PDB entry 7XUE | electron microscopy, 3.17 A resolution | chains I and J of the 8 polymer chains in the assembly

Chain I:
Protein: DNA-directed RNA polymerase subunit beta
From: Escherichia coli (strain K12)
Notes: EC 2.7.7.6
Reference sequence: P0A8V2 (RPOB_ECOLI); residue numbers follow UniProt; this construct covers 1-1342
Amino-acid sequence (1342 residues; each row starts with the number of its first residue):
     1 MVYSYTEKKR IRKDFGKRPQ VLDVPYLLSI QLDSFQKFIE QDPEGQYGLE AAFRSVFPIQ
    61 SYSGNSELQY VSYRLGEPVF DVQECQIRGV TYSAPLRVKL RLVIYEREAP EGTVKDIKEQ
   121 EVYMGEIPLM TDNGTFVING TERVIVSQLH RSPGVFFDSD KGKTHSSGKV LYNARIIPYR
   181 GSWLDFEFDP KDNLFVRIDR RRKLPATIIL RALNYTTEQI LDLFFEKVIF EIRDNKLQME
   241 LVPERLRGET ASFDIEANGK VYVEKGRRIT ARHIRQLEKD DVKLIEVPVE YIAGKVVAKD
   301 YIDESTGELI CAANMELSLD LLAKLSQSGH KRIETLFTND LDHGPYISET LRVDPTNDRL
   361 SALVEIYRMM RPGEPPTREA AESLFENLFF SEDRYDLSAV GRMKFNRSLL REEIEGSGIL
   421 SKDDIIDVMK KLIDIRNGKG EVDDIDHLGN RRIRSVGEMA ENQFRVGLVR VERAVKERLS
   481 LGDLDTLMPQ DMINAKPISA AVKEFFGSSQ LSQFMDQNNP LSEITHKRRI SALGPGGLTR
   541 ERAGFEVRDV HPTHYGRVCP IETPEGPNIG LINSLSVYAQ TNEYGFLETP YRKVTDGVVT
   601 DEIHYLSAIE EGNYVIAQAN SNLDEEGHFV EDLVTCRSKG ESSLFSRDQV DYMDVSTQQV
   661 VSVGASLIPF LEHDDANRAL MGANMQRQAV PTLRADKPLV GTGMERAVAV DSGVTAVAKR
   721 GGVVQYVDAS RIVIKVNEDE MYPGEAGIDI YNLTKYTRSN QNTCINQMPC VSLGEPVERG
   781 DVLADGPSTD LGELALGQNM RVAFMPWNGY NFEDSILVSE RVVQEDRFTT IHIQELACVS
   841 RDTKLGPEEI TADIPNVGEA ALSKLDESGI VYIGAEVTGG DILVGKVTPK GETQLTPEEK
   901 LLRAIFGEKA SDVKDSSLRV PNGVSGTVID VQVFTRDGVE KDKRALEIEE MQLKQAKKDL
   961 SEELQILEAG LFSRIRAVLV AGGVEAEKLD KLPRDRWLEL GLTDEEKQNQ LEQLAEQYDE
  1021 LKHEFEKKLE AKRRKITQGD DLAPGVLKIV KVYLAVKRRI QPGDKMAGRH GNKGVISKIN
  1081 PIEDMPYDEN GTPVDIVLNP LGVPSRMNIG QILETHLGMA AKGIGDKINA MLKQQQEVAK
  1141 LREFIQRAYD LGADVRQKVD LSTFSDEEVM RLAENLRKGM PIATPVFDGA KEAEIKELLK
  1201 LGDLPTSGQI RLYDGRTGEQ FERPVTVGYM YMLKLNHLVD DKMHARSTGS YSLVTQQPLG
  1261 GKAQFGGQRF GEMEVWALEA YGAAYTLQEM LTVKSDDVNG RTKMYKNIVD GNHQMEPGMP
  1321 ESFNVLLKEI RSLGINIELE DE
Unresolved in the structure: 1
Curated features (UniProtKB/Swiss-Prot):
  - modified residue (N6-acetyllysine): Lys1022, Lys1200
  - mutagenesis: Ile561 (I561S: Resistant to antibiotics salinamide A and B), Ile569 (I569S: Resistant to antibiotics salinamide A and B), Ala665 (A665E: Resistant to antibiotics salinamide A and B), Asp675 (D675A/G: Resistant to antibiotics salinamide A and B), Asn677 (N677H/K: Resistant to antibiotics salinamide A and B), Leu680 (L680M: Resistant to antibiotics salinamide A and B), Glu813 (E813K: Disrupts the enzyme's active center)
What the authors report for this chain:
  - conformationally variable residues (domain motion): Glu1006

Chain J:
Protein: DNA-directed RNA polymerase subunit beta'
From: Escherichia coli (strain K12)
Notes: EC 2.7.7.6
Reference sequence: P0A8T7 (RPOC_ECOLI); residue numbers follow UniProt; this construct covers 1-1407
Amino-acid sequence (1430 residues; each row starts with the number of its first residue):
     1 VKDLLKFLKA QTKTEEFDAI KIALASPDMI RSWSFGEVKK PETINYRTFK PERDGLFCAR
    61 IFGPVKDYEC LCGKYKRLKH RGVICEKCGV EVTQTKVRRE RMGHIELASP TAHIWFLKSL
   121 PSRIGLLLDM PLRDIERVLY FESYVVIEGG MTNLERQQIL TEEQYLDALE EFGDEFDAKM
   181 GAEAIQALLK SMDLEQECEQ LREELNETNS ETKRKKLTKR IKLLEAFVQS GNKPEWMILT
   241 VLPVLPPDLR PLVPLDGGRF ATSDLNDLYR RVINRNNRLK RLLDLAAPDI IVRNEKRMLQ
   301 EAVDALLDNG RRGRAITGSN KRPLKSLADM IKGKQGRFRQ NLLGKRVDYS GRSVITVGPY
   361 LRLHQCGLPK KMALELFKPF IYGKLELRGL ATTIKAAKKM VEREEAVVWD ILDEVIREHP
   421 VLLNRAPTLH RLGIQAFEPV LIEGKAIQLH PLVCAAYNAD FDGDQMAVHV PLTLEAQLEA
   481 RALMMSTNNI LSPANGEPII VPSQDVVLGL YYMTRDCVNA KGEGMVLTGP KEAERLYRSG
   541 LASLHARVKV RITEYEKDAN GELVAKTSLK DTTVGRAILW MIVPKGLPYS IVNQALGKKA
   601 ISKMLNTCYR ILGLKPTVIF ADQIMYTGFA YAARSGASVG IDDMVIPEKK HEIISEAEAE
   661 VAEIQEQFQS GLVTAGERYN KVIDIWAAAN DRVSKAMMDN LQTETVINRD GQEEKQVSFN
   721 SIYMMADSGA RGSAAQIRQL AGMRGLMAKP DGSIIETPIT ANFREGLNVL QYFISTHGAR
   781 KGLADTALKT ANSGYLTRRL VDVAQDLVVT EDDCGTHEGI MMTPVIEGGD VKEPLRDRVL
   841 GRVTAEDVLK PGTADILVPR NTLLHEQWCD LLEENSVDAV KVRSVVSCDT DFGVCAHCYG
   901 RDLARGHIIN KGEAIGVIAA QSIGEPGTQL TMRTFHIGGA ASRAAAESSI QVKNKGSIKL
   961 SNVKSVVNSS GKLVITSRNT ELKLIDEFGR TKESYKVPYG AVLAKGDGEQ VAGGETVANW
  1021 DPHTMPVITE VSGFVRFTDM IDGQTITRQT DELTGLSSLV VLDSAERTAG GKDLRPALKI
  1081 VDAQGNDVLI PGTDMPAQYF LPGKAIVQLE DGVQISSGDT LARIPQESGG TKDITGGLPR
  1141 VADLFEARRP KEPAILAEIS GIVSFGKETK GKRRLVITPV DGSDPYEEMI PKWRQLNVFE
  1201 GERVERGDVI SDGPEAPHDI LRLRGVHAVT RYIVNEVQDV YRLQGVKIND KHIEVIVRQM
  1261 LRKATIVNAG SSDFLEGEQV EYSRVKIANR ELEANGKVGA TYSRDLLGIT KASLATESFI
  1321 SAASFQETTR VLTEAAVAGK RDELRGLKEN VIVGRLIPAG TGYAYHQDRM RRRAAGEAPA
  1381 APQVTAEDAS ASLAELLNAG LGGSDNELEL EVLFQGPSSG HHHHHHHHHH
Unresolved in the structure: 1-15, 934-947, 1127-1135, 1374-1430
Differences from the reference sequence: conflict Val1 (Met in P0A8T7); expression tag (1408-1430)
Ion coordination: Zn2+ site 1: Cys70, Cys72, Cys85, Cys88; Mg2+: Asp460, Asp462, Asp464 (shared with 2 residues of chain R); Zn2+ site 2: Cys814, Cys888, Cys895, Cys898
Curated features (UniProtKB/Swiss-Prot):
  - binding site (Zn(2+)): Cys70, Cys72, Cys85, Cys88, Cys814, Cys888, Cys895, Cys898
  - binding site (Mg(2+)): Asp460, Asp462, Asp464
  - modified residue: Lys983 (N6-acetyllysine)
  - mutagenesis: Gln504 (Q504P: Resistant to antibiotics salinamide A and B), Asn690 (N690D: Resistant to antibiotics salinamide A and B), Met697 (M697V: Resistant to antibiotics salinamide A and B), Ala735 (A735T: Resistant to antibiotics salinamide A and B), Arg738 (R738C/H/P/S: Resistant to antibiotics salinamide A and B), Ala748 (A748E: Resistant to antibiotics salinamide A and B), Pro758 (P758S/T: Resistant to antibiotics salinamide A and B), Phe763 (F763C: Resistant to antibiotics salinamide A and B), Ser775 (S775A: Resistant to antibiotics salinamide A and B), Ala779 (A779T/V: Resistant to antibiotics salinamide A and B), Arg780 (R780C: Resistant to antibiotics salinamide A and B), Gly782 (G782A/C: Resistant to antibiotics salinamide A and B), 1 further mutagenesis entry in UniProt
What the authors report for this chain:
  - binding site for nun gene and immunity region (95-nt RNA): Arg77

How chain I and chain J interact:
Residue-residue contacts (332; chain I residue first):
  Phe545(I) - Leu788(J)  hydrophobic
  Phe545(I) - Met932(J)  hydrophobic
  Phe545(I) - Arg933(J)
  Arg548(I) - Arg780(J)
  Arg548(I) - Leu788(J)
  Asp549(I) - Pro750(J)
  Asp549(I) - Arg780(J)
  Val550(I) - Pro750(J)
  Val550(I) - Phe773(J)  hydrophobic
  Val550(I) - His777(J)
  Val550(I) - Arg780(J)
  His551(I) - Phe773(J)
  Tyr555(I) - Val769(J)
  Tyr555(I) - Phe773(J)  hydrophobic
  Cys559(I) - Arg780(J)
  Pro560(I) - Phe773(J)  hydrophobic
  Pro560(I) - Thr776(J)
  Pro560(I) - Arg780(J)  hydrogen bond (backbone-side chain)
  Ile561(I) - Tyr772(J)  hydrophobic
  Ile561(I) - Thr776(J)
  Thr563(I) - Arg780(J)
  Gly566(I) - Ala787(J)
  Ile569(I) - Leu783(J)  hydrophobic
  Gly570(I) - Arg780(J)
  Asn573(I) - Arg780(J)
  Gln618(I) - Leu770(J)
  Asn620(I) - Asn768(J)
  Thr635(I) - Leu770(J)
  Ser642(I) - Leu770(J)
  Thr657(I) - Val769(J)
  Val660(I) - Val769(J)  hydrophobic
  Val660(I) - Phe773(J)  hydrophobic
  Leu671(I) - Tyr772(J)
  Glu672(I) - Phe763(J)
  Glu672(I) - Gly766(J)
  Glu672(I) - Leu767(J)
  His673(I) - Phe763(J)
  His673(I) - Arg764(J)  hydrogen bond (side chain-backbone)
  His673(I) - Glu765(J)
  His673(I) - Gly766(J)
  Asp674(I) - Phe763(J)
  Asp674(I) - Tyr772(J)  hydrogen bond (backbone-side chain)
  Asp675(I) - Phe763(J)
  Ala676(I) - Tyr772(J)
  Ala676(I) - Ala779(J)  hydrophobic
  Asn677(I) - Ala779(J)
  Asn677(I) - Leu783(J)
  Ala679(I) - Tyr772(J)
  Phe804(I) - Ala637(J)
  Phe804(I) - Ser638(J)  hydrogen bond (backbone-side chain)
  Met805(I) - Ala637(J)
  Pro806(I) - Ala632(J)
  Pro806(I) - Ala633(J)
  Pro806(I) - Ala637(J)
  Asn808(I) - Pro359(J)
  Asn808(I) - Ala633(J)
  Gly809(I) - Val357(J)
  Gly809(I) - Pro359(J)
  Gly809(I) - Phe629(J)
  Tyr810(I) - Val357(J)
  Tyr810(I) - Pro359(J)
  Tyr810(I) - Tyr360(J)
  Phe812(I) - Val357(J)  hydrophobic
  Phe812(I) - Pro451(J)
  Phe812(I) - Phe461(J)  hydrophobic
  Phe812(I) - Ser503(J)
  Phe812(I) - Gln504(J)  hydrogen bond (backbone-side chain)
  Phe812(I) - Asp505(J)
  Phe812(I) - Phe629(J)  hydrophobic
  Glu813(I) - Ala459(J)
  Glu813(I) - Asp460(J)
  Glu813(I) - Phe461(J)
  Glu813(I) - Gln504(J)
  Asp814(I) - Asp460(J)
  Asp814(I) - Phe461(J)
  Asp814(I) - Asp462(J)
  Ser815(I) - Val357(J)
  Ser815(I) - Phe461(J)
  Arg841(I) - Asp256(J)
  Lys844(I) - Arg47(J)
  Gln1061(I) - Lys445(J)
  Pro1062(I) - Ala446(J)
  Gly1063(I) - Val354(J)
  Lys1065(I) - Asp462(J)
  Lys1073(I) - Asp462(J)  salt bridge
  Val1075(I) - Thr356(J)
  Val1075(I) - Phe461(J)  hydrogen bond (backbone-backbone)
  Val1075(I) - Asp462(J)
  Val1075(I) - Gly463(J)
  Ile1076(I) - Thr356(J)
  Ser1077(I) - Val357(J)
  Asn1099(I) - Gln504(J)
  Asn1099(I) - Asp505(J)
  Pro1100(I) - Ala637(J)
  Pro1100(I) - Ser638(J)
  Pro1100(I) - Val639(J)  hydrophobic
  Pro1100(I) - Met725(J)  hydrophobic
  Leu1101(I) - Gln504(J)
  Leu1101(I) - Asp505(J)
  Leu1101(I) - Met725(J)  hydrophobic
  Leu1101(I) - Arg731(J)  hydrogen bond (backbone-side chain)
  Pro1104(I) - Met725(J)  hydrophobic
  Pro1104(I) - Gln736(J)
  Ser1105(I) - Arg731(J)
  Arg1106(I) - Arg731(J)
  Met1107(I) - Gln736(J)
  Met1107(I) - Gln739(J)
  Met1107(I) - Leu740(J)  hydrophobic
  Ile1109(I) - Met644(J)  hydrophobic
  Ile1109(I) - Leu740(J)  hydrophobic
  Ile1112(I) - Ile641(J)
  Leu1113(I) - Ile641(J)  hydrophobic
  His1116(I) - Ile641(J)  hydrogen bond (side chain-backbone)
  Phe1187(I) - Leu767(J)
  Phe1187(I) - Tyr772(J)  hydrophobic
  Glu1192(I) - Arg764(J)
  Lys1196(I) - Asp642(J)  salt bridge
  Gln1209(I) - Ser638(J)
  Gln1209(I) - Gly640(J)
  Glu1219(I) - Arg538(J)  salt bridge
  Glu1219(I) - Arg634(J)  salt bridge
  Phe1221(I) - Ala633(J)
  Phe1221(I) - Arg634(J)
  Glu1222(I) - Arg634(J)
  Glu1222(I) - Ser635(J)
  Arg1223(I) - Tyr512(J)
  Arg1223(I) - Ser635(J)
  Arg1223(I) - Gly636(J)
  Arg1223(I) - Phe719(J)  hydrogen bond (side chain-backbone)
  Arg1223(I) - Ser721(J)  hydrogen bond
  Arg1223(I) - Met724(J)
  Val1225(I) - Gly636(J)
  Val1225(I) - Ser638(J)
  Thr1226(I) - Ser638(J)  hydrogen bond (backbone-side chain)
  Thr1226(I) - Val639(J)  hydrogen bond (side chain-backbone)
  Thr1226(I) - Gly640(J)
  Val1239(I) - Val354(J)  hydrophobic
  Val1239(I) - Lys445(J)
  Asp1240(I) - Lys445(J)
  Lys1242(I) - Val354(J)
  Lys1242(I) - Gln465(J)
  Met1243(I) - Arg352(J)
  Met1243(I) - Ser353(J)
  Met1243(I) - Lys371(J)
  Met1243(I) - Met372(J)  hydrophobic
  Met1243(I) - Lys445(J)
  His1244(I) - Gly351(J)
  His1244(I) - Arg352(J)  hydrogen bond (backbone-backbone)
  Ala1245(I) - Ser350(J)
  Ala1245(I) - Gly351(J)
  Ala1245(I) - Glu375(J)
  Ala1245(I) - Leu376(J)  hydrophobic
  Arg1246(I) - Asp348(J)  salt bridge
  Arg1246(I) - Tyr349(J)  hydrogen bond (backbone-backbone)
  Arg1246(I) - Ser350(J)  hydrogen bond (backbone-backbone)
  Arg1246(I) - Leu376(J)
  Ser1247(I) - Asp348(J)
  Ser1247(I) - Tyr349(J)  hydrogen bond (backbone-backbone)
  Ser1247(I) - Glu375(J)
  Ser1247(I) - Lys378(J)
  Thr1248(I) - Tyr349(J)
  Tyr1251(I) - Asp348(J)  hydrogen bond
  Leu1253(I) - Arg99(J)  hydrogen bond (backbone-side chain)
  Leu1253(I) - Val253(J)  hydrophobic
  Val1254(I) - Arg99(J)  hydrogen bond (backbone-side chain)
  Val1254(I) - Leu249(J)
  Val1254(I) - Pro251(J)
  Val1254(I) - Arg337(J)
  Thr1255(I) - Arg99(J)
  Thr1255(I) - Arg337(J)
  Gln1256(I) - Arg99(J)
  Gln1257(I) - Asn341(J)
  Gln1257(I) - Arg346(J)
  Pro1258(I) - Arg346(J)
  Pro1258(I) - Val347(J)
  Pro1258(I) - Asp348(J)
  Leu1259(I) - Arg346(J)
  Gly1260(I) - Arg346(J)
  Gly1267(I) - Arg346(J)  hydrogen bond (backbone-side chain)
  Gly1267(I) - Val347(J)
  Gln1268(I) - Lys345(J)
  Gln1268(I) - Arg346(J)
  Gln1268(I) - Val347(J)  hydrogen bond (backbone-backbone)
  Gln1268(I) - Ser350(J)  hydrogen bond (backbone-side chain)
  Gln1268(I) - Gly351(J)
  Gln1268(I) - Arg352(J)  hydrogen bond
  Arg1269(I) - Arg339(J)  hydrogen bond (side chain-backbone)
  Arg1269(I) - Gln340(J)  hydrogen bond (side chain-backbone)
  Arg1269(I) - Gly344(J)  hydrogen bond (side chain-backbone)
  Arg1269(I) - Lys345(J)
  Arg1269(I) - Arg346(J)
  Phe1270(I) - Gly344(J)
  Phe1270(I) - Lys345(J)  hydrogen bond (backbone-backbone)
  Phe1270(I) - His469(J)
  Glu1272(I) - Leu343(J)
  Glu1272(I) - Arg798(J)
  Met1273(I) - Thr428(J)
  Glu1274(I) - Asn424(J)  hydrogen bond
  Glu1274(I) - Ala426(J)
  Glu1274(I) - Thr428(J)
  Glu1274(I) - Ile434(J)
  Val1275(I) - Leu343(J)
  Trp1276(I) - Arg798(J)
  Trp1276(I) - Val801(J)
  Trp1276(I) - Val917(J)
  Trp1276(I) - Gln921(J)
  Ala1277(I) - Thr428(J)
  Ala1277(I) - Arg431(J)
  Ala1277(I) - Ile434(J)  hydrophobic
  Ala1277(I) - Gln921(J)
  Leu1278(I) - Met484(J)  hydrophobic
  Glu1279(I) - Ala914(J)
  Glu1279(I) - Val917(J)
  Glu1279(I) - Leu1347(J)
  Glu1279(I) - Val1351(J)
  Ala1280(I) - Arg431(J)  hydrogen bond (backbone-side chain)
  Ala1280(I) - Glu913(J)
  Ala1280(I) - Gln921(J)
  Tyr1281(I) - Arg431(J)  hydrogen bond (side chain-backbone)
  Tyr1281(I) - Leu432(J)
  Tyr1281(I) - Ile434(J)  hydrogen bond (side chain-backbone)
  Tyr1281(I) - Leu483(J)
  Tyr1281(I) - Met484(J)  hydrophobic
  Tyr1281(I) - Asn489(J)  hydrogen bond
  Tyr1281(I) - Glu913(J)
  Gly1282(I) - Glu479(J)
  Gly1282(I) - Leu483(J)
  Gly1282(I) - Gly1360(J)
  Gly1282(I) - Thr1361(J)  hydrogen bond (backbone-side chain)
  Ala1283(I) - Glu479(J)
  Ala1283(I) - Leu483(J)
  Ala1284(I) - Glu479(J)  hydrogen bond (backbone-side chain)
  Ala1284(I) - Leu1356(J)
  Ala1284(I) - Ile1357(J)  hydrophobic
  Ala1284(I) - Gly1362(J)
  Tyr1285(I) - Glu475(J)
  Tyr1285(I) - Glu479(J)  hydrogen bond (backbone-side chain)
  Tyr1285(I) - Thr1361(J)
  Thr1286(I) - Ala476(J)
  Thr1286(I) - Glu479(J)  hydrogen bond (backbone-side chain)
  Gln1288(I) - Arg1355(J)
  Gln1288(I) - Leu1356(J)
  Glu1289(I) - Pro471(J)
  Glu1289(I) - Leu472(J)  hydrogen bond (side chain-backbone)
  Glu1289(I) - Thr473(J)  hydrogen bond (side chain-backbone)
  Glu1289(I) - Ala476(J)
  Met1290(I) - Val347(J)
  Met1290(I) - His469(J)
  Leu1291(I) - Lys345(J)  hydrogen bond (backbone-side chain)
  Leu1291(I) - Val1351(J)
  Thr1292(I) - Gly1354(J)
  Lys1294(I) - Val347(J)
  Lys1294(I) - Asp348(J)  hydrogen bond (backbone-backbone)
  Lys1294(I) - Tyr349(J)
  Lys1294(I) - Val470(J)  hydrogen bond (side chain-backbone)
  Lys1294(I) - Leu472(J)
  Ser1295(I) - Lys345(J)
  Ser1295(I) - Arg346(J)  hydrogen bond (side chain-backbone)
  Asp1296(I) - Lys345(J)  salt bridge
  Tyr1305(I) - Tyr349(J)
  Tyr1305(I) - Pro379(J)  hydrophobic
  Tyr1305(I) - Tyr382(J)
  Ile1308(I) - Pro379(J)  hydrophobic
  Ile1308(I) - Phe380(J)
  Ile1308(I) - Leu472(J)  hydrophobic
  Val1309(I) - Gly383(J)
  His1313(I) - Phe380(J)
  His1313(I) - Leu472(J)
  His1313(I) - Thr473(J)
  His1313(I) - Leu474(J)
  His1313(I) - Gln477(J)
  Gly1318(I) - Gly1354(J)
  Met1319(I) - Val1353(J)
  Pro1320(I) - Lys345(J)
  Pro1320(I) - Val1353(J)
  Pro1320(I) - Gly1354(J)
  Glu1321(I) - Arg99(J)  salt bridge
  Ser1322(I) - Asn341(J)
  Ser1322(I) - Leu342(J)
  Phe1323(I) - Ile20(J)  hydrophobic
  Phe1323(I) - Leu342(J)
  Val1325(I) - Arg99(J)
  Val1325(I) - Leu249(J)  hydrophobic
  Leu1326(I) - Arg337(J)
  Leu1326(I) - Phe338(J)  hydrophobic
  Leu1326(I) - Leu342(J)  hydrophobic
  Lys1328(I) - Glu100(J)
  Lys1328(I) - Met102(J)
  Lys1328(I) - Leu245(J)
  Lys1328(I) - Leu249(J)
  Glu1329(I) - Leu245(J)
  Glu1329(I) - Leu327(J)
  Glu1329(I) - Met330(J)
  Glu1329(I) - Ile331(J)
  Ile1330(I) - Ile331(J)  hydrophobic
  Arg1331(I) - Trp33(J)
  Arg1331(I) - Met102(J)
  Arg1331(I) - Pro243(J)
  Ser1332(I) - Pro243(J)
  Ser1332(I) - Leu245(J)
  Ser1332(I) - Leu327(J)
  Leu1333(I) - Trp115(J)  hydrophobic
  Leu1333(I) - Pro243(J)
  Leu1333(I) - Leu327(J)  hydrophobic
  Gly1334(I) - Ala25(J)  hydrogen bond (backbone-backbone)
  Gly1334(I) - His113(J)  hydrogen bond (backbone-side chain)
  Ile1335(I) - Ile22(J)  hydrophobic
  Ile1335(I) - Ala23(J)
  Ile1335(I) - Trp33(J)
  Ile1335(I) - Phe116(J)  hydrophobic
  Ile1335(I) - Ala1336(J)  hydrophobic
  Asn1336(I) - Lys21(J)
  Asn1336(I) - Ile22(J)
  Asn1336(I) - Ala23(J)  hydrogen bond (backbone-backbone)
  Asn1336(I) - Ala25(J)
  Asn1336(I) - Met29(J)  hydrogen bond
  Asn1336(I) - Trp33(J)
  Ile1337(I) - Ile20(J)  hydrophobic
  Ile1337(I) - Lys21(J)
  Glu1338(I) - Ile20(J)
  Glu1338(I) - Lys21(J)  hydrogen bond (backbone-backbone)
  Leu1339(I) - Phe17(J)  hydrophobic
  Leu1339(I) - Ala19(J)
  Glu1340(I) - Phe17(J)
  Glu1340(I) - Ala19(J)  hydrogen bond (backbone-backbone)
  Glu1340(I) - Lys21(J)
  Glu1340(I) - Arg1341(J)
  Asp1341(I) - Phe17(J)
  Asp1341(I) - Asp18(J)  hydrogen bond (backbone-backbone)
  Glu1342(I) - Glu16(J)
  Glu1342(I) - Asp18(J)
  Glu1342(I) - Arg1373(J)  hydrogen bond (backbone-side chain)
Also at the interface, not in a pair above, chain I (159 interface residues in all): Gly544, Pro552, His554, Glu565, Cys636, Arg637, Leu680, Trp807, Asn811, Gly1074, Gly1102, Val1103, Pro1224, Phe1265, Gly1271, Leu1287, Met1304, Gln1314
Also at the interface, not in a pair above, chain J (178 interface residues in all): Leu24, Val244, Pro246, Asp248, Gly257, Tyr269, Leu307, Ile355, Leu422, His430, Cys454, Ala467, Leu508, Tyr537, Ala630, Asn720, Gly732, Arg744, Ser775, Ala784, Thr797, Asp802, Ile918, Phe1319, Ile1320, Leu1332, Ile1352

Summary:
159 residues of chain I face 178 of chain J across their interface; the contacts include 50 hydrogen bonds and
7 salt bridges. Among the polar pairs are Lys1073(I)-Asp462(J), Lys1196(I)-Asp642(J) and Glu1219(I)-Arg538(J).
The paper reports a binding site for nun gene and immunity region (95-nt RNA) at Arg77(J); conformational
variability at Glu1006(I).
Here chain I is DNA-directed RNA polymerase subunit beta and chain J is DNA-directed RNA polymerase subunit
beta', both from Escherichia coli (strain K12). Entry 7XUE (Cryo-EM structure of HK022 putRNA-associated
E.coli RNA polymerase elongation complex) was determined by electron microscopy (same publication as 7XUG and
7XUI).
